Entry 7VLA (electron microscopy, 2.70 A resolution); this record covers chains L and R of the 6 polymer chains in the assembly.

Chain L:
Molecule: CCL15(27-92)
Organism: Homo sapiens
UniProt: Q16663 (CCL15_HUMAN); residues 27-92 here correspond to UniProt positions 48-113 (UniProt number = residue number + 21)
Sequence (75 residues; numbered 27 to 101; the number before each row is that of its first residue):
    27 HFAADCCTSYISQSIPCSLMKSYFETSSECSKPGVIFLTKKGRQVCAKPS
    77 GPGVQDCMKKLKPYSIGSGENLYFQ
Disordered / not traced: 91-101
Cystine bridges: Cys32-Cys56, Cys33-Cys72, Cys43-Cys83
Sequence notes: expression tag (93-101)

Chain R:
Molecule: C-C chemokine receptor type 1
Organism: Homo sapiens
UniProt: P32246 (CCR1_HUMAN); residue numbers follow UniProt; this construct covers 1-355
Sequence (365 residues; each row starts with the number of its first residue; numbers below 1 keep their minus sign (Gly-3 is residue -3)):
    -3 GGSGMETPNTTEDYDTTTEFDYGDATPCQKVNERAFGAQLLPPLYSLVFV
    47 IGLVGNILVVLVLVQYKRLKNMTSIYLLNLAISDLLFLFTLPFWIDYKLK
    97 DDWVFGDAMCKILSGFYYTGLYSEIFFIILLTIDRYLAIVHAVFALRART
   147 VTFGVITSIIIWALAILASMPGLYFSKTQWEFTHHTCSLHFPHESLREWK
   197 LFQALKLNLFGLVLPLLVMIICYTGIIKILLRRPNEKKSKAVRLIFVIMI
   247 IFFLFWTPYNLTILISVFQDFLFTHECEQSRHLDLAVQVTEVIAYTHCCV
   297 NPVIYAFVGERFRKYLRQLFHRRVAVHLVKWLPFLSVDRLERVSSTSPST
   347 GEHELSAGFLEVLFQ
Disordered / not traced: -3 to 16, 319-361
Cystine bridges: Cys24-Cys273, Cys106-Cys183
Sequence notes: expression tag (-3 to 0, 356-361)
Reported in the primary citation:
  - mutagenesis - T86A/W90A, Y113F/Y255F: increased signaling with CCL15(27-92) (chain L)
  - mutagenesis - C24A: decreased signaling with CCL15(27-92) (chain L)
  - mutagenesis - Y291A: unchanged signaling with CCL15(27-92) (chain L)
  - mutagenesis - Y291F: unchanged signaling in response to CCL15S
  - mutagenesis - Y113A/Y255A: decreased expression
  - mutagenesis - Y291A: unchanged signaling in response to CCL15L

How chain L and chain R interact:
Pairs across the interface (63):
  His27(L) with Lys94(R), hydrogen bond (backbone-side chain); Asp280(R), salt bridge; Val283(R); Gln284(R), hydrogen bond
  Phe28(L) with Arg30(R); Tyr93(R), hydrophobic; Lys94(R); Asp97(R)
  Ala29(L) with Lys26(R); Arg30(R), hydrogen bond (backbone-side chain); Asp280(R)
  Ala30(L) with Lys26(R)
  Asp31(L) with Gln25(R); Lys26(R), hydrogen bond (side chain-backbone); Arg30(R), salt bridge
  Cys32(L) with Pro23(R)
  Cys33(L) with Pro23(R), hydrophobic
  Thr34(L) with Glu272(R); Cys273(R)
  Ser35(L) with Ala21(R)
  Tyr36(L) with Ala21(R)
  Ile37(L) with Tyr18(R), hydrophobic; Asp20(R); Ala21(R), hydrophobic
  Ser38(L) with Asp20(R), hydrogen bond (backbone-side chain)
  Gln39(L) with Asp17(R), hydrogen bond (side chain-backbone); Asp20(R)
  Pro42(L) with Asp17(R)
  Phe50(L) with Gln175(R); Trp176(R); Glu177(R)
  Glu51(L) with Gln175(R); His186(R), salt bridge; His189(R), salt bridge
  Thr52(L) with His186(R)
  Ser53(L) with Ser184(R); His186(R)
  Ser54(L) with His186(R); Phe187(R); Leu192(R); Lys196(R), hydrogen bond (backbone-side chain)
  Glu55(L) with Ser184(R); Lys196(R), hydrogen bond (backbone-side chain); Gln265(R), hydrogen bond (backbone-side chain)
  Cys56(L) with Lys196(R), hydrogen bond (backbone-side chain); Gln265(R)
  Ser57(L) with Arg193(R), hydrogen bond (backbone-side chain); Lys196(R); Gln265(R); Asp266(R)
  Lys58(L) with Arg193(R)
  Pro59(L) with Leu192(R), hydrophobic
  Leu64(L) with Phe178(R), hydrophobic
  Thr65(L) with Tyr18(R), hydrogen bond
  Lys67(L) with Tyr18(R), hydrogen bond
  Arg69(L) with Tyr18(R); Thr22(R), hydrogen bond
  Gln70(L) with Pro23(R); Gln25(R), hydrogen bond; Phe178(R)
  Val71(L) with Tyr18(R), hydrophobic
  Pro75(L) with His189(R)
  Ser76(L) with Glu190(R)
Also at the interface, not in a pair above, chain L (35 interface residues in all): Leu45, Ser48, Cys72
Also at the interface, not in a pair above, chain R (35 interface residues in all): Gly19, Cys24, Lys173, Leu185

Summary:
The chain L/chain R interface involves 35 residues from each chain; the contacts include 15 hydrogen bonds and
4 salt bridges. Polar contacts include His27(L)-Asp280(R), Asp31(L)-Arg30(R) and Glu51(L)-His186(R). From the
paper: T86A/W90A and Y113F/Y255F of chain R increase signaling with CCL15(27-92) (chain L); C24A of chain R
reduces signaling with CCL15(27-92) (chain L); 6 substitutions were tested in all.
Here chain L is CCL15(27-92) and chain R is C-C chemokine receptor type 1, both from Homo sapiens. Entry 7VLA
(Cryo-EM structure of the CCL15(27-92) bound CCR1-Gi complex) was determined by electron microscopy (same
publication as 7VL8 and 7VL9).
